Entry 7A3P (X-ray diffraction, 3.19 A resolution); this record covers chains B and M of the 6 polymer chains in the assembly.

Chain B:
Name: Envelope protein E
From: Dengue virus 3
UniProt: Q07019 (Q07019_9FLAV); residues 1-393 here correspond to UniProt positions 167-559 (UniProt number = residue number + 166)
Amino-acid sequence (428 residues; numbered 1 to 428; the number before each row is that of its first residue):
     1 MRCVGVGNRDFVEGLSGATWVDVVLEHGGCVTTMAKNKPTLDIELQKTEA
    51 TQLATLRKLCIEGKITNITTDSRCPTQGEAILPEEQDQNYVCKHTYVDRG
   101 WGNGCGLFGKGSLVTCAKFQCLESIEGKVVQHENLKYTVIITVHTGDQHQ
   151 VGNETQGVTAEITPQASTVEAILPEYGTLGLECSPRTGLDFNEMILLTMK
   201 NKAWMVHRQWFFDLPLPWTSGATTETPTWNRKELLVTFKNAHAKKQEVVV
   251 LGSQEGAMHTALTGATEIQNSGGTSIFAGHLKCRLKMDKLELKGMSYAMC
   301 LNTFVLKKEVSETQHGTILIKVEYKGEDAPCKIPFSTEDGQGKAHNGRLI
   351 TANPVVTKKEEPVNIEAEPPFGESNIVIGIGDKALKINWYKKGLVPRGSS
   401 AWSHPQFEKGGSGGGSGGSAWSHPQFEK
Unresolved in the structure: 17-18, 146-157, 186-189, 271-272, 325-327, 346-347, 381-383, 390-428
Differences from the reference sequence: expression tag (394-428)
Disulfide bonds: Cys3-Cys30, Cys60-Cys121, Cys74-Cys105, Cys92-Cys116, Cys183-Cys283, Cys300-Cys331
Glycans and other covalent adducts: N-acetylglucosamine (NAG) linked to Asn67
What the authors report for this chain:
  - post-translational modification sites: Asn67

Chain M:
Name: Single Chain Variable Fragment
From: Homo sapiens
Amino-acid sequence (154 residues; each row starts with the number of its first residue; note: 1 number in that range is skipped by the numbering (no residue carries it; nothing is unmodelled there); a row labelled like 27A-27C holds insertion residues (27A, then the next letters in order); numbers below 1 keep their minus sign (Ser-5 is residue -5)):
    -5 SGGGASQSALTQPAS
    11 VSGSPGQSITISCTGTS
27A-27C SDV
    28 GGFNYVSWFQQHPGKAPKLMLYDVTSRPSGVSSRFSGSKSGNTASLTISG
    78 LQAEDEADYYCSSHTSRG
   95A T
    96 WVFGGGTKLTV
  106A L
   107 AAADDDDKAGWSHPQFEKGGGSGGGSGGGSWSHPQFEK
Unresolved in the structure: -5 to -1, 107-144
Disulfide bonds: Cys23-Cys88

Interface between chain B and chain M:
Pairs across the interface (20):
  Thr70(B) - Ser93(M)
  Thr70(B) - Arg94(M)
  Asp71(B) - Ser93(M)  hydrogen bond
  Asp71(B) - Arg94(M)  salt bridge
  Ser72(B) - Phe30(M)
  Ser72(B) - Ser93(M)  hydrogen bond (backbone-side chain)
  Arg73(B) - Ser27A(M)  hydrogen bond
  Arg73(B) - Ser93(M)  hydrogen bond
  Cys74(B) - Gly29(M)
  Cys74(B) - Phe30(M)  hydrophobic
  Gln77(B) - Gly28(M)
  Gln77(B) - Gly29(M)
  Ile81(B) - Arg94(M)
  Pro83(B) - Arg94(M)
  Arg99(B) - Phe30(M)
  Asn103(B) - Tyr32(M)  hydrogen bond (backbone-side chain)
  Gly104(B) - Phe30(M)
  Gly104(B) - Asn31(M)  hydrogen bond (backbone-backbone)
  Cys105(B) - Asn31(M)
  Gly106(B) - Asn31(M)
Interface residues without a listed pair, chain B (16 interface residues in all): Thr69, Leu82, Gly102

Overview:
16 residues of chain B face 8 of chain M across their interface, with 6 hydrogen bonds and 1 salt bridge.
Among the polar pairs are Asp71(B)-Arg94(M), Asp71(B)-Ser93(M) and Ser72(B)-Ser93(M). N-acetylglucosamine is
covalently linked to Asn67(B). The paper reports a modification site at Asn67(B).
Chain B is Envelope protein E (Dengue virus 3) and chain M is Single Chain Variable Fragment (Homo sapiens);
the structure, Crystal structure of dengue 3 virus envelope glycoprotein in complex with the scFv fragment of
the ..., was determined by X-ray diffraction together with 7A3N, 7A3O, 7A3Q and 7A3U from the same study.
